PDB entry 7KZP | electron microscopy, 3.10 A resolution | chains B and P of the 14 polymer chains in the assembly

[Chain B]
Name: Fanconi anemia group B protein
Organism: Homo sapiens
UniProtKB: Q8NB91 (FANCB_HUMAN); residue numbers follow UniProt; this construct covers 1-859
Chain sequence (884 residues; numbered -24 to 859; the number before each row is that of its first residue; numbers below 1 keep their minus sign (Met-24 is residue -24)):
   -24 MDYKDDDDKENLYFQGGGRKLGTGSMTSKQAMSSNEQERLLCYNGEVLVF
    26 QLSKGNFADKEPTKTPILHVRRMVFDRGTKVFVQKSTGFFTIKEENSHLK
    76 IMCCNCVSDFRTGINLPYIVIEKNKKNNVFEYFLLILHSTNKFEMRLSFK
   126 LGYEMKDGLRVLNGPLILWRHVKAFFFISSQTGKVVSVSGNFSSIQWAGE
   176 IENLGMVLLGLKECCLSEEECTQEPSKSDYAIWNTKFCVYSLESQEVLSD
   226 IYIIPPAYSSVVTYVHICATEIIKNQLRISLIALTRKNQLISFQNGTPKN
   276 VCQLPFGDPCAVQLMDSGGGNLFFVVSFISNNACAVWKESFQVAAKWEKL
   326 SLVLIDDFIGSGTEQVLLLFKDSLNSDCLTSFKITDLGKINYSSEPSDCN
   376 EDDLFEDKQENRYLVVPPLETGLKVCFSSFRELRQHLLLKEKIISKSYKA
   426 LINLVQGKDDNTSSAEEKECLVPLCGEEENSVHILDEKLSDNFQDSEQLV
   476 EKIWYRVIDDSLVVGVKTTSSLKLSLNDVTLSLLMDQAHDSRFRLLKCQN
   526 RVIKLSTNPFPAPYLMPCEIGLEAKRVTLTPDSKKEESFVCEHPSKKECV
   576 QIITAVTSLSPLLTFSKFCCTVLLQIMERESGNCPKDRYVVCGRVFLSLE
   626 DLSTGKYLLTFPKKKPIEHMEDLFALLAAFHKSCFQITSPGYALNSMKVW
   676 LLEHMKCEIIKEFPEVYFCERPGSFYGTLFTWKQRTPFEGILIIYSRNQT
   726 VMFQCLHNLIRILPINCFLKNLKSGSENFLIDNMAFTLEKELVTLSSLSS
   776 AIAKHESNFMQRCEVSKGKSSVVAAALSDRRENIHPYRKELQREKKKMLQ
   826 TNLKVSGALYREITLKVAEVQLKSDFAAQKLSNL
Disordered / not traced: -24 to 6, 32-37, 198-223, 248-251, 370-384, 432-470, 536-570, 784-810
Sequence notes: initiating methionine (-24); expression tag (-23 to 0)
Curated features (UniProtKB/Swiss-Prot):
  - modified residue: Thr2 (N-acetylthreonine)

[Chain P]
Name: Fanconi anemia core complex-associated protein 100
Organism: Homo sapiens
UniProtKB: Q0VG06 (FP100_HUMAN); residues 1-881 here = UniProt positions 1-881
Chain sequence (906 residues; row label = number of the first residue in the row; numbers below 1 keep their minus sign (Met-24 is residue -24)):
   -24 MDYKDHDGDYKDHDIDYKDDDDKGSMAGAAPRVRYLAGFCCPLGGLAAGK
    26 PRVLCHEAEVFLSTGSELVYVYDQEGGLLTAAFRFPDQVWHLELLAPRRL
    76 LYALCARRGLYCLSLDHPGRSRSTSQDDRDSEDGDQPSPVIPVDPDACIL
   126 PDAALCAFTLLDSVLVTLVQGPARWKMQLFEQPCPGEDPRPGGQIGEVEL
   176 SSYTPPAGVPGKPAAPHFLPVLCSVSPSGSRVPHDLLGGSGGFTLEDALF
   226 GLLFGADATLLQSPVVLCGLPDGQLCCVILKALVTSRSAPGDPNALVKIL
   276 HHLEEPVIFIGALKTEPQAAEAAENFLPDEDVHCDCLVAFGHHGRMLAIK
   326 ASWDESGKLVPELREYCLPGPVLCAACGGGGRVYHSTPSDLCVVDLSRGS
   376 TPLGPEQPEEGPGGLPPMLCPASLNICSVVSLSASPRTHEGGTKLLALSA
   426 KGRLMTCSLDLDSEMPGPARMTTESAGQKIKELLSGIGNISERVSFLKKA
   476 VDQRNKALTSLNEAMNVSCALLSSGTGPRPISCTTSTTWSRLQTQDVLMA
   526 TCVLENSSSFSLDQGWTLCIQVLTSSCALDLDSACSAITYTIPVDQLGPG
   576 ARREVTLPLGPGENGGLDLPVTVSCTLFYSLREVVGGALAPSDSEDPFLD
   626 ECPSDVLPEQEGVCLPLSRHTVDMLQCLRFPGLAPPHTRAPSPLGPTRDP
   676 VATFLETCREPGSQPAGPASLRAEYLPPSVASIKVSAELLRAALKDGHSG
   726 VPLCCATLQWLLAENAAVDVVRARALSSIQGVAPDGANVHLIVREVAMTD
   776 LCPAGPIQAVEIQVESSSLADICRAHHAVVGRMQTMVTEQATQGSSAPDL
   826 RVQYLRQIHANHETLLREVQTLRDRLCTEDEASSCATAQRLLQVYRQLRH
   876 PSLILL
Disordered / not traced: -24 to 4, 94-112, 181-191, 206-214, 294-304, 374-381, 407-417, 436-445, 611-633, 660-671, 686-700
Sequence notes: initiating methionine (-24); expression tag (-23 to 0)
Curated features (UniProtKB/Swiss-Prot):
  - modified residue: Ser667 (Phosphoserine)

[Interface between chain B and chain P]
Contacting residue pairs - 240 pairs, chain B then chain P:
  Asn19(B) - Ala12(P)
  Asn19(B) - Arg428(P)  hydrogen bond
  Ser83(B) - Cys15(P)  hydrogen bond
  Arg86(B) - Arg59(P)  hydrogen bond (backbone-side chain)
  Thr87(B) - Leu43(P)
  Thr87(B) - Tyr45(P)  hydrogen bond (backbone-side chain)
  Gly88(B) - Phe14(P)
  Gly88(B) - Cys15(P)  hydrogen bond (backbone-backbone)
  Gly88(B) - Tyr45(P)
  Ile89(B) - Gly13(P)
  Ile89(B) - Leu54(P)  hydrophobic
  Asn90(B) - Gly13(P)  hydrogen bond (backbone-backbone)
  Asn90(B) - Phe14(P)  hydrogen bond (side chain-backbone)
  Asn90(B) - Cys15(P)  hydrogen bond (side chain-backbone)
  Glu175(B) - Leu18(P)
  Ile176(B) - Leu18(P)  hydrophobic
  Glu177(B) - Pro17(P)
  Ile242(B) - Leu18(P)  hydrophobic
  Cys243(B) - Gly19(P)
  Gly293(B) - Ser364(P)
  Gly294(B) - Ser364(P)
  Asn296(B) - Arg468(P)
  Phe298(B) - Arg468(P)
  Trp312(B) - Arg468(P)
  Glu314(B) - Phe471(P)
  Glu314(B) - Leu472(P)
  Ser315(B) - Phe471(P)
  Asp331(B) - Arg428(P)  salt bridge
  Asp332(B) - Tyr10(P)  hydrogen bond
  Gly335(B) - Arg7(P)
  Gly335(B) - Val8(P)  hydrogen bond (backbone-backbone)
  Ser336(B) - Leu394(P)
  Ser336(B) - Cys395(P)
  Gly337(B) - Tyr10(P)
  Gly337(B) - Cys395(P)
  Gly337(B) - Pro396(P)
  Thr338(B) - Leu394(P)
  Glu339(B) - Lys426(P)  salt bridge
  Leu362(B) - Asn464(P)
  Leu362(B) - Arg468(P)  hydrogen bond (backbone-side chain)
  Gly363(B) - Gly461(P)
  Asn366(B) - Glu457(P)
  Asn366(B) - Ser460(P)
  Asn366(B) - Asn464(P)
  Arg387(B) - Ile455(P)
  Tyr388(B) - Met446(P)  hydrophobic
  Val391(B) - Ile455(P)  hydrophobic
  Leu394(B) - Leu458(P)
  Leu394(B) - Leu459(P)  hydrophobic
  Leu394(B) - Ile462(P)  hydrophobic
  Glu395(B) - Lys454(P)  salt bridge
  Glu395(B) - Leu458(P)
  Leu398(B) - Leu458(P)  hydrophobic
  Leu398(B) - Gly461(P)
  Leu398(B) - Ile462(P)
  Leu398(B) - Ile465(P)  hydrophobic
  Cys401(B) - Ile465(P)  hydrophobic
  Phe402(B) - Ile465(P)  hydrophobic
  Phe405(B) - Arg468(P)
  Phe405(B) - Val469(P)  hydrophobic
  Phe405(B) - Leu472(P)  hydrophobic
  Arg406(B) - Leu390(P)
  Arg406(B) - Pro392(P)
  Leu408(B) - Val469(P)  hydrophobic
  Leu412(B) - Leu472(P)
  Leu412(B) - Ala475(P)  hydrophobic
  Leu412(B) - Val476(P)  hydrophobic
  Leu412(B) - Arg479(P)
  Lys415(B) - Val476(P)
  Lys415(B) - Asn480(P)  hydrogen bond
  Glu416(B) - Arg479(P)  salt bridge
  Ile419(B) - Arg479(P)
  Ile419(B) - Leu483(P)  hydrophobic
  Ser422(B) - Leu486(P)
  Ser422(B) - Met490(P)
  Tyr423(B) - Leu486(P)  hydrophobic
  Tyr423(B) - Leu606(P)  hydrogen bond (side chain-backbone)
  Tyr423(B) - Val610(P)
  Leu426(B) - Met490(P)
  Leu426(B) - Tyr604(P)  hydrophobic
  Leu426(B) - Leu606(P)  hydrophobic
  Leu426(B) - Val638(P)
  Ile427(B) - Leu606(P)  hydrophobic
  Ile427(B) - Glu636(P)
  Leu429(B) - Ser493(P)
  Leu429(B) - Leu497(P)  hydrophobic
  Val430(B) - Val638(P)  hydrophobic
  Asp503(B) - Ser551(P)
  Thr505(B) - Gln546(P)  hydrogen bond
  Thr505(B) - Leu548(P)
  Ser507(B) - Thr564(P)  hydrogen bond
  Leu508(B) - Thr566(P)  hydrogen bond (backbone-side chain)
  Leu509(B) - Thr542(P)
  Leu509(B) - Phe603(P)  hydrophobic
  Asp511(B) - Arg607(P)  salt bridge
  Asp511(B) - Glu608(P)
  Gln512(B) - Gly540(P)
  Gln512(B) - Trp541(P)
  Gln512(B) - Pro568(P)
  Gln512(B) - Val569(P)
  Gln512(B) - Asp570(P)  hydrogen bond
  Gln512(B) - Glu608(P)  hydrogen bond (backbone-side chain)
  Ala513(B) - Glu608(P)  hydrogen bond (backbone-side chain)
  Asp515(B) - Pro568(P)
  Phe518(B) - Ile567(P)  hydrophobic
  Phe518(B) - Pro568(P)
  Phe518(B) - Asp570(P)
  Phe518(B) - Arg578(P)
  Arg519(B) - Pro568(P)
  Leu520(B) - Tyr565(P)  hydrophobic
  Leu520(B) - Thr566(P)
  Leu520(B) - Ile567(P)  hydrophobic
  Leu521(B) - Thr564(P)
  Leu521(B) - Tyr565(P)
  Leu521(B) - Thr566(P)  hydrogen bond (backbone-backbone)
  Lys522(B) - Ile563(P)
  Lys522(B) - Thr564(P)
  Lys522(B) - Tyr565(P)
  Cys523(B) - Ile563(P)
  Cys523(B) - Thr564(P)  hydrogen bond (backbone-backbone)
  Gln524(B) - Cys560(P)
  Gln524(B) - Ala562(P)
  Asn525(B) - Cys560(P)
  Asn525(B) - Ser561(P)  hydrogen bond (backbone-side chain)
  Asn525(B) - Ala562(P)  hydrogen bond (backbone-backbone)
  Asn525(B) - Thr564(P)
  Arg526(B) - Ser558(P)
  Arg526(B) - Ala559(P)
  Val527(B) - Asp557(P)
  Lys529(B) - Asp557(P)  hydrogen bond (backbone-side chain)
  Thr596(B) - Arg607(P)
  Leu598(B) - Cys639(P)  hydrophobic
  Gln600(B) - Gln546(P)  hydrogen bond
  Gln600(B) - Thr601(P)
  Met602(B) - Gln546(P)
  Met602(B) - Arg644(P)
  Arg604(B) - Cys552(P)
  Arg604(B) - Ala553(P)
  Cys609(B) - Arg644(P)
  Asp612(B) - Arg644(P)  salt bridge
  Tyr614(B) - Gly637(P)
  Tyr614(B) - Val638(P)
  Tyr614(B) - Cys639(P)
  Val616(B) - Gln635(P)
  Arg619(B) - Arg607(P)
  Arg619(B) - Gln635(P)
  Lys657(B) - Asp557(P)  salt bridge
  Phe660(B) - Val676(P)  hydrophobic
  Lys708(B) - Leu556(P)
  Ile718(B) - Leu556(P)  hydrophobic
  Phe728(B) - Phe679(P)
  Cys742(B) - Arg684(P)
  Phe743(B) - Arg684(P)
  Asn746(B) - Asp674(P)
  Lys748(B) - Asp674(P)  salt bridge
  Ser749(B) - Leu554(P)
  Ser751(B) - Asp555(P)  hydrogen bond
  Glu752(B) - Ser859(P)  hydrogen bond
  Asn753(B) - Ser858(P)  hydrogen bond
  Phe754(B) - Leu554(P)  hydrophobic
  Phe754(B) - Asp555(P)
  Ile756(B) - Leu851(P)  hydrophobic
  Ile756(B) - Ser858(P)
  Ile756(B) - Ser859(P)
  Ile756(B) - Thr862(P)
  Ile756(B) - Leu866(P)  hydrophobic
  Asp757(B) - Leu851(P)
  Ala760(B) - Arg848(P)
  Ala760(B) - Leu866(P)  hydrophobic
  Phe761(B) - Arg848(P)
  Leu763(B) - Leu873(P)  hydrophobic
  Glu764(B) - Leu841(P)
  Glu764(B) - Gln845(P)
  Glu764(B) - Arg848(P)  salt bridge
  Glu766(B) - Leu873(P)
  Glu766(B) - Arg874(P)  salt bridge
  Leu767(B) - His837(P)
  Leu770(B) - His837(P)
  Ser771(B) - His834(P)
  Ser771(B) - Glu838(P)  hydrogen bond
  Leu773(B) - Leu830(P)  hydrophobic
  Ser774(B) - His834(P)  hydrogen bond
  Ile777(B) - Leu830(P)  hydrophobic
  Glu781(B) - Val827(P)
  Glu781(B) - Arg831(P)  salt bridge
  Asn827(B) - Val827(P)
  Leu828(B) - Leu825(P)
  Leu828(B) - Arg826(P)
  Leu828(B) - Val827(P)
  Lys829(B) - Pro778(P)
  Lys829(B) - Leu825(P)
  Lys829(B) - Val827(P)
  Val830(B) - Asp824(P)
  Val830(B) - Leu825(P)  hydrogen bond (backbone-backbone)
  Val830(B) - Arg826(P)
  Val830(B) - Val827(P)  hydrophobic
  Val830(B) - Leu830(P)  hydrophobic
  Ser831(B) - Asp824(P)
  Gly832(B) - Ala822(P)
  Gly832(B) - Pro823(P)
  Gly832(B) - Asp824(P)  hydrogen bond (backbone-side chain)
  Tyr835(B) - Leu825(P)  hydrophobic
  Tyr835(B) - Tyr829(P)
  Tyr835(B) - Ile879(P)
  Arg836(B) - Leu714(P)
  Arg836(B) - Gln815(P)
  Arg836(B) - Ser820(P)  hydrogen bond (side chain-backbone)
  Arg836(B) - Ala822(P)
  Arg836(B) - Leu881(P)  hydrogen bond (side chain-backbone)
  Thr839(B) - Leu878(P)
  Thr839(B) - Leu880(P)
  Leu840(B) - Val812(P)  hydrophobic
  Val842(B) - Leu878(P)  hydrophobic
  Ala843(B) - Leu878(P)  hydrophobic
  Glu844(B) - Gln809(P)
  Gln846(B) - His801(P)  hydrogen bond
  Gln846(B) - Arg874(P)  hydrogen bond
  Gln846(B) - Ser877(P)  hydrogen bond
  Leu847(B) - His802(P)  hydrogen bond (backbone-side chain)
  Leu847(B) - Val805(P)  hydrophobic
  Ser849(B) - Arg874(P)  hydrogen bond
  Asp850(B) - Cys798(P)
  Asp850(B) - His801(P)  salt bridge
  Asp850(B) - His802(P)
  Asp850(B) - Tyr870(P)  hydrogen bond
  Asp850(B) - Arg874(P)  salt bridge
  Phe851(B) - Ser550(P)
  Phe851(B) - Ser551(P)
  Phe851(B) - Cys552(P)  hydrophobic
  Phe851(B) - Asp593(P)
  Ala853(B) - Cys798(P)  hydrophobic
  Ala853(B) - Tyr870(P)  hydrophobic
  Gln854(B) - Asp593(P)  hydrogen bond
  Gln854(B) - Leu594(P)  hydrogen bond (side chain-backbone)
  Gln854(B) - Cys798(P)
  Gln854(B) - Arg799(P)  hydrogen bond
  Lys855(B) - Ser550(P)  hydrogen bond
  Lys855(B) - Asp593(P)  salt bridge
  Ser857(B) - Leu794(P)
  Asn858(B) - Ala795(P)
Other interface residues (no listed pair), chain B (163 interface residues in all): Gly20, Phe85, Ser114, Trp172, Thr245, Ile334, Asp361, Lys364, Tyr367, Ser404, His411, Ile418, Ala425, Leu499, Leu506, Ile528, Cys594, Gly618, Cys659, Ile716, Gln724, Met727, Leu731, Ile735, Leu744, Lys745, Leu747, Gly750, Asn758, Met759, Val768, Leu856
Other interface residues (no listed pair), chain P (153 interface residues in all): Pro6, Tyr47, Leu53, Asp365, Ser466, Lys473, Ala482, Cys494, Gln539, Cys544, Leu582, Pro595, Leu640, Leu680, Cys683, Thr813, Leu840, Val844, Ala863, Leu867

[Summary]
163 residues of chain B and 153 residues of chain P are in contact, with 44 hydrogen bonds and 14 salt
bridges. Polar pairs include Asp331(B)-Arg428(P), Glu339(B)-Lys426(P) and Glu395(B)-Lys454(P).
Here chain B is Fanconi anemia group B protein and chain P is Fanconi anemia core complex-associated protein
100, both from Homo sapiens. Entry 7KZP (Structure of the human Fanconi anaemia Core complex) was determined
by electron microscopy, deposited together with 7KZQ, 7KZR, 7KZS, 7KZT and 7KZV.
